Entry 2A68 (X-ray diffraction, 2.50 A resolution); this record covers chains D and E of the 6 polymer chains in the assembly.

== Chain D ==
Molecule: DNA-directed RNA polymerase beta' chain
Organism: Thermus thermophilus
Notes: EC 2.7.7.6
UniProt: Q8RQE8 (RPOC_THET8); residues 1-1524 here = UniProt positions 1-1524
Amino-acid sequence (1524 residues; each row starts with the number of its first residue):
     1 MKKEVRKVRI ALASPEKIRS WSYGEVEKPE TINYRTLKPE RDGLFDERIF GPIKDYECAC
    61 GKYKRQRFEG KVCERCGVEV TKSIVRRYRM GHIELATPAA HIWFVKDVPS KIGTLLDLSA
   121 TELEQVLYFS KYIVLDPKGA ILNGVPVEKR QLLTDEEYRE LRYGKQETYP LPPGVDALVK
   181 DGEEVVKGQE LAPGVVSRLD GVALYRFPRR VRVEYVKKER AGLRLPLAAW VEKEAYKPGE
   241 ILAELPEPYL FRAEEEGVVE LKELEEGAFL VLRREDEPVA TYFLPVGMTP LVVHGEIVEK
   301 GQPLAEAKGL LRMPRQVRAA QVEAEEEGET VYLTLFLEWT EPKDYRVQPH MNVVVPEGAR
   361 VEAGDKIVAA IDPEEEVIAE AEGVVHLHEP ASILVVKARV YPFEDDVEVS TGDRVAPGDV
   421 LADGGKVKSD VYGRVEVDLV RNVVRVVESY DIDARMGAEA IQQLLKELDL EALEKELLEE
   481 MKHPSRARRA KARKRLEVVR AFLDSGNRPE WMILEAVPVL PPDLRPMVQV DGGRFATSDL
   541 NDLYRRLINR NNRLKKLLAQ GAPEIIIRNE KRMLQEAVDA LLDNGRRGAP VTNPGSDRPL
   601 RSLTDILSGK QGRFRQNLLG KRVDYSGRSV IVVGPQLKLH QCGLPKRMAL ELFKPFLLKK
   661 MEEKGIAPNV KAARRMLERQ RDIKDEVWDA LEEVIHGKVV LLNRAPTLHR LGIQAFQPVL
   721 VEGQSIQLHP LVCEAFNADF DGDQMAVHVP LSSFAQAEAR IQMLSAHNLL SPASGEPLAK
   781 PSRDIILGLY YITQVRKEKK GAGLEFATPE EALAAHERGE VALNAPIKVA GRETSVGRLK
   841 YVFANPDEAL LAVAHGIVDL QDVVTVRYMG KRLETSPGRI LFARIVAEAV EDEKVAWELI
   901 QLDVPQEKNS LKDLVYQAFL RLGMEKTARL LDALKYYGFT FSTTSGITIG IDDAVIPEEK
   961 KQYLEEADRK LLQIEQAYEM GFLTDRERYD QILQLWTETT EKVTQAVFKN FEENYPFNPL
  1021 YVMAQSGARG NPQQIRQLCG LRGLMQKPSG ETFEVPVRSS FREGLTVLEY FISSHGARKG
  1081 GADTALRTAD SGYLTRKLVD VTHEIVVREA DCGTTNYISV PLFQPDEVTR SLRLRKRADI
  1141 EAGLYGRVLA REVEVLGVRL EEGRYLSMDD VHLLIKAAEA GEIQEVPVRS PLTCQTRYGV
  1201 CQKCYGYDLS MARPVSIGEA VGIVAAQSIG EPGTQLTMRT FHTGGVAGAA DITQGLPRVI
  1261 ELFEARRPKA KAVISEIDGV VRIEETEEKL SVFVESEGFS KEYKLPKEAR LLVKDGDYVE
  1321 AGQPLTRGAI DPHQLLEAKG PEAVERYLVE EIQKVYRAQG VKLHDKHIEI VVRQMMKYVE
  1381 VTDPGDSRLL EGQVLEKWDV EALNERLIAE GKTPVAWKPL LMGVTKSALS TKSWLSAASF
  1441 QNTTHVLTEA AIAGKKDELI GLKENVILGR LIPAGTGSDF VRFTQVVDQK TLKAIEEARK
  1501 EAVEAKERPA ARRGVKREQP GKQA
Disordered / not traced: 1, 252-363, 1506-1524
Metal / ion sites: Mg2+ site 1 near Lys3 (its only coordinating residue here); Mg2+ site 2: Ala13, Pro15; Mg2+ site 3: Gly24, Glu25, Val26; Mg2+ site 4: Glu25, Lys555; Zn2+ site 1: Cys58, Cys60, Cys73, Cys76; Mg2+ site 5 near Lys71 (its only coordinating residue here); Mg2+ site 6 near Gly77 (its only coordinating residue here); Mg2+ site 7 near Thr81 (its only coordinating residue here); Mg2+ site 8 near Gln125 (its only coordinating residue here); Mg2+ site 9: Lys131, Asp155; Mg2+ site 10 near Arg150 (its only coordinating residue here); Mg2+ site 11: Asp155 (shared with 2 residues of chain F); 47 more Mg2+ sites not listed; 1 more Zn2+ sites not listed

== Chain E ==
Molecule: RNA polymerase omega chain
Organism: Thermus thermophilus
Notes: EC 2.7.7.6
Amino-acid sequence (99 residues; numbered 1 to 99; the number before each row is that of its first residue):
     1 MAEPGIDKLF GMVDSKYRLT VVVAKRAQQL LRHGFKNTVL EPEERPKMQT LEGLFDDPNA
    61 ETWAMKELLT GRLVFGENLV PEDRLQKEME RIYPGEREE
Disordered / not traced: 1, 97-99
Metal / ion sites: Mg2+ near Arg45 (its only coordinating residue here)

== Interface between chain D and chain E ==
Residue-residue contacts (80; chain D residue first):
  His640(D) with Ala2(E); Glu3(E), salt bridge
  His696(D) with Met48(E); Leu54(E); Pro58(E); Asn59(E)
  Gly697(D) with Asn59(E), hydrogen bond (backbone-side chain)
  Lys698(D) with Asn59(E)
  Gln717(D) with Glu3(E)
  Ser753(D) with Ala27(E)
  Phe754(D) with Val21(E), hydrophobic; Ala24(E), hydrophobic; Lys25(E)
  Gln756(D) with Glu61(E)
  Ala757(D) with Ala24(E), hydrophobic
  Glu758(D) with Thr20(E)
  Arg760(D) with Glu3(E), salt bridge; Asn59(E); Glu61(E), salt bridge; Thr62(E), hydrogen bond
  Ile761(D) with Thr20(E); Val23(E), hydrophobic
  Gln762(D) with Lys16(E); Thr20(E), hydrogen bond
  Leu764(D) with Glu3(E)
  Ala766(D) with Ala2(E)
  His767(D) with Ala2(E); Glu3(E); Ile6(E)
  Gly923(D) with Asp7(E)
  Met924(D) with Asp7(E), hydrogen bond (backbone-side chain); Phe10(E), hydrophobic
  Glu925(D) with Ala2(E); Glu3(E); Gly5(E), hydrogen bond (side chain-backbone); Ile6(E), hydrogen bond (side chain-backbone); Asp7(E)
  Leu1209(D) with Lys16(E)
  Met1211(D) with Lys16(E)
  Ser1216(D) with Lys16(E)
  Gly1218(D) with Tyr17(E)
  Gly1475(D) with Tyr17(E)
  Thr1476(D) with Tyr17(E); Thr20(E); Val21(E)
  Phe1480(D) with Asp14(E); Arg18(E); Glu77(E)
  Val1481(D) with Ser15(E); Arg18(E); Val21(E), hydrophobic
  Arg1482(D) with Lys25(E), hydrogen bond (backbone-side chain)
  Phe1483(D) with Glu77(E)
  Thr1484(D) with Lys25(E); Gly76(E)
  Gln1485(D) with Val74(E); Phe75(E); Gly76(E), hydrogen bond (backbone-backbone); Asn78(E); Leu79(E); Val80(E), hydrogen bond (side chain-backbone); Glu82(E), hydrogen bond
  Val1486(D) with Val22(E), hydrophobic; Arg26(E); Val74(E)
  Val1487(D) with Leu73(E); Val74(E), hydrogen bond (backbone-backbone); Leu79(E), hydrophobic
  Asp1488(D) with Arg26(E), salt bridge; Gln29(E); Met89(E)
  Gln1489(D) with Arg72(E); Val74(E)
  Lys1490(D) with Tyr93(E)
  Thr1491(D) with Met89(E); Tyr93(E)
  Ala1494(D) with Glu88(E); Ile92(E), hydrophobic
  Ile1495(D) with Val80(E), hydrophobic; Glu88(E)
Other interface residues (no listed pair), chain D (44 interface residues in all): Glu663, Ala928, Ile1217, Glu1219, Ala1498
Other interface residues (no listed pair), chain E (46 interface residues in all): Pro4, Gln28, Asn37, Val39, Asp57, Leu85

== In short ==
44 residues of chain D and 46 residues of chain E are in contact, with 11 hydrogen bonds and 4 salt bridges.
Polar pairs include His640(D)-Glu3(E), Arg760(D)-Glu3(E) and Arg760(D)-Glu61(E). The Mg2+ site 2 is built by
Ala13(D) and Pro15(D).
Chain D is DNA-directed RNA polymerase beta' chain and chain E is RNA polymerase omega chain, both from
Thermus thermophilus; the structure, Crystal structure of the T. thermophilus RNA polymerase holoenzyme in
complex with antibiotic rifabutin, was determined by X-ray diffraction, deposited together with 2A69 and 2A6E.
